9JIP - chain A; structure by X-ray diffraction, 1.68 A resolution.

# Chain A
Name: Vitamin D3 dihydroxylase
From: Streptomyces griseolus
Notes: EC 1.14.15.-
UniProtKB: P18326 (CPXE_STRGO); residue numbers follow UniProt; this construct covers 1-406
Sequence (412 residues; each row starts with the number of its first residue):
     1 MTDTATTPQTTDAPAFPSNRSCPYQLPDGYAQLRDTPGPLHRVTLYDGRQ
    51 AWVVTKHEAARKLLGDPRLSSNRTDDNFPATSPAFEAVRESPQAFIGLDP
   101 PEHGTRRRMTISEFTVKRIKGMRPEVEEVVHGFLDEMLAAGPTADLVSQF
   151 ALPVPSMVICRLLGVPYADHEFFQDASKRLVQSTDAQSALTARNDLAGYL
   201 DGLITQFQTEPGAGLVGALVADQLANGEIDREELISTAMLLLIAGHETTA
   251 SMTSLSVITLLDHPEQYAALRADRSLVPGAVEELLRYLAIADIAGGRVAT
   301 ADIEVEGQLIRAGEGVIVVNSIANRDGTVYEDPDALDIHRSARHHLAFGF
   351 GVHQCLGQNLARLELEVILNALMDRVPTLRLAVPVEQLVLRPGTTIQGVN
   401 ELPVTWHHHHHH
Unresolved in the structure: 1-4, 411-412
Differences from the reference sequence: engineered mutation A84 (Arg in P18326); variant Q308 (His in P18326); expression tag (407-412)
Ion coordination: heme Fe near C355 (its only coordinating residue here)
Small-molecule neighbours:
  - flufenamic acid (FLF; 2-[[3-(trifluoromethyl)phenyl]amino] benzoic acid): R73, V88, I96, L180, M239, L240, I243, A244, T248, A291, A294, I396
  - heme (HEM): F95, I96, H103, R107, F114, I159, L240, L241, A244, G245, T248, T249, M252, L285, I290, A291, A294, R297, N320, A347, F348, G349, V352, H353, Q354, C355, L356, G357, A361
Curated features (UniProtKB/Swiss-Prot):
  - binding site (calciol): T81, R193, S236, I293
  - binding site (heme): H103, R107, R297, H353, C355
  - mutagenesis: R73 (R73A/F/L/V: Increase of the hydroxylase activity and decrease of affinity for both 25-hydroxyvitamin D3 and 1-alpha-hydroxyvitamin D3. Increase of the hydroxylase activity ...), V88 (V88A: Decrease of the hydroxylase activity for both 25-hydroxyivitamin D3 and 1-alpha-hydroxyvitamin D3), L180 (L180A: Decrease of the hydroxylase activity for both 25-hydroxyvitamin D3 and 1-alpha-hydroxyvitamin D3), V181 (V181A: Decrease of the hydroxylase activity for both 25-hydroxyvitamin D3 and 1-alpha-hydroxyvitamin D3), R193 (R193A/Q/K: Decrease of the hydroxylase activity), I293 (I293A: Slight increase of the hydroxylase activity)

# Summary
Ligands of chain A: heme and flufenamic acid. From UniProt: 4 calciol-binding residues, 5 heme-binding
residues and 6 mutagenesis sites.
Chain A is Vitamin D3 dihydroxylase (Streptomyces griseolus); the structure, CYP105A1 R84A complexed with
flufenamic acid (FLF), was determined by X-ray diffraction, deposited together with 9JHW, 9JI1 and 9JI6.
